PDB entry 6FVZ | X-ray diffraction, 1.80 A resolution | chains A and B

# Chain A (and B)
Name: Amine oxidase [flavin-containing] B
From: Homo sapiens
Notes: EC 1.4.3.4; chain B of this document is another copy of the same molecule, construct and numbering; everything in this record applies to it too
UniProtKB: P27338 (AOFB_HUMAN); numbering as in UniProt (aligned over 1-520)
Chain sequence (520 residues; each row starts with the number of its first residue):
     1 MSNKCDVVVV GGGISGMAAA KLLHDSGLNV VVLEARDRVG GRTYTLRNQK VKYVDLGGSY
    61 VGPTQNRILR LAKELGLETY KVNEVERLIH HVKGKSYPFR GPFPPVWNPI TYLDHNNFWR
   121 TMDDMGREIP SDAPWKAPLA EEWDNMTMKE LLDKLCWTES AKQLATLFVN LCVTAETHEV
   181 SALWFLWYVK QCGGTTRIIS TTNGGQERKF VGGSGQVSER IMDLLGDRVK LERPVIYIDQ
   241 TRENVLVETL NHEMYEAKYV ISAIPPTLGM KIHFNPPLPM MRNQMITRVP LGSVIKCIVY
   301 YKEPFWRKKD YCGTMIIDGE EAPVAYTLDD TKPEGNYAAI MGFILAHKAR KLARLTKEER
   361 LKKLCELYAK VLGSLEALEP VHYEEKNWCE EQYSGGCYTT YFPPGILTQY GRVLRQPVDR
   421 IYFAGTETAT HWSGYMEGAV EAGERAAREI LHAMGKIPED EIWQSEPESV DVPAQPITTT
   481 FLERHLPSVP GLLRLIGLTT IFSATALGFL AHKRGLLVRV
Disordered / not traced: 1, 502-520 (chain B: 1, 497-520)
Covalent attachments: flavin-adenine dinucleotide (FAD) linked to Cys-397
Residues lining bound ligands:
  - C15 (N-dodecyl-N,N-dimethyl-3-ammonio-1-propanesulfonate): Asp-153, Lys-154, Cys-156, Trp-157
  - E8Z (N-(3,4-dimethylphenyl)-4-oxidanylidene-chromene-3-carboxamide): Tyr-60, Pro-102, Pro-104, Trp-119, Leu-164, Phe-168, Leu-171, Cys-172, Ile-198, Ile-199, Gln-206, Ile-316, Tyr-326, Phe-343, Tyr-398, Tyr-435
  - FAD (flavin-adenine dinucleotide): Val-10, Gly-11, Gly-12, Gly-13, Ile-14, Ser-15, Gly-16, Leu-33, Glu-34, Ala-35, Arg-36, Gly-40, Gly-41, Arg-42, Thr-43, Leu-56, Gly-57, Gly-58, Ser-59, Tyr-60, Arg-233, Pro-234, Val-235, Ala-263, Ile-264, Pro-265, Leu-268, Ile-272, Val-294, Lys-296, Phe-343, Trp-388, Tyr-393, Tyr-398, Gly-425, Thr-426, Gly-434, Tyr-435, Met-436, Ala-439
Curated features (UniProtKB/Swiss-Prot):
  - site (Important for catalytic activity): Cys-156, Cys-365, His-382
  - modified residue: Ser-2 (N-acetylserine), Lys-52 (N6-acetyllysine), Cys-397 (S-8alpha-FAD cysteine)
  - mutagenesis: Cys-5 (C5S: No loss of activity), Cys-156 (C156S: Complete loss of activity), Thr-158 (T158A: Dramatic loss of activity), Cys-172 (C172S: No loss of activity), Cys-192 (C192S: No loss of activity), Ile-199 (I199F: Alters specificity towards synthetic inhibitors), Cys-297 (C297S: No loss of activity), Cys-312 (C312S: No loss of activity), Cys-365 (C365S: Complete loss of activity), His-382 (H382R: Significant loss of activity), Lys-386 (K386M: No loss of activity), Cys-389 (C389A: Complete loss of activity; C389S: No loss of activity), 2 further mutagenesis entries in UniProt
Reported in the primary citation:
  - binding site for E8Z: Cys-172, Ile-199, Tyr-435
  - conformationally variable residues (loop rearrangement, side-chain flip): Pro-102, Phe-103, Cys-172

# Interface between chain A and chain B
Pairs across the interface (88; chain A residue first):
  Asn-145(A) / Lys-149(B)
  Asn-145(A) / His-178(B)  hydrogen bond
  Lys-149(A) / Asn-145(B)
  Glu-150(A) / Glu-150(B)
  His-178(A) / Asn-145(B)  hydrogen bond
  His-178(A) / Pro-404(B)
  His-178(A) / Gly-405(B)
  Glu-179(A) / Pro-404(B)
  Val-235(A) / His-273(B)
  Ile-236(A) / Ile-236(B)  hydrophobic
  Ile-236(A) / His-273(B)
  Tyr-237(A) / Leu-250(B)  hydrophobic
  Glu-248(A) / His-252(B)  salt bridge
  Leu-250(A) / Tyr-237(B)  hydrophobic
  His-252(A) / Glu-248(B)  salt bridge
  His-252(A) / His-252(B)
  Thr-267(A) / Met-270(B)
  Leu-268(A) / Met-270(B)  hydrophobic
  Met-270(A) / Thr-267(B)
  Met-270(A) / Leu-268(B)  hydrophobic
  Met-270(A) / Met-270(B)  hydrophobic
  Met-270(A) / Lys-271(B)  hydrogen bond (backbone-side chain)
  Lys-271(A) / Met-270(B)  hydrogen bond (side chain-backbone)
  Lys-271(A) / Ile-272(B)  hydrogen bond (side chain-backbone)
  Lys-271(A) / His-273(B)  hydrogen bond (backbone-side chain)
  Ile-272(A) / Lys-271(B)  hydrogen bond (backbone-side chain)
  His-273(A) / Val-235(B)
  His-273(A) / Ile-236(B)
  His-273(A) / Lys-271(B)  hydrogen bond (side chain-backbone)
  His-273(A) / Gln-392(B)
  His-273(A) / Tyr-393(B)  hydrogen bond
  Phe-274(A) / Gln-392(B)  hydrogen bond (backbone-side chain)
  Met-280(A) / Ala-353(B)  hydrophobic
  Met-280(A) / Asn-387(B)
  Met-280(A) / Cys-389(B)  hydrophobic
  Met-281(A) / Arg-350(B)
  Asn-283(A) / Cys-389(B)  hydrogen bond (side chain-backbone)
  Asn-283(A) / Glu-390(B)
  Asn-283(A) / Glu-391(B)  hydrogen bond (side chain-backbone)
  Asn-283(A) / Gln-392(B)
  Gln-284(A) / Leu-291(B)
  Gln-284(A) / Gly-292(B)  hydrogen bond (side chain-backbone)
  Gln-284(A) / Ser-293(B)  hydrogen bond
  Gln-284(A) / Cys-389(B)  hydrogen bond
  Gln-284(A) / Gly-395(B)  hydrogen bond (side chain-backbone)
  Gln-284(A) / Gly-396(B)
  Thr-287(A) / Pro-290(B)
  Arg-288(A) / Pro-290(B)
  Arg-288(A) / Leu-291(B)  hydrogen bond (side chain-backbone)
  Arg-288(A) / Ser-293(B)  hydrogen bond
  Arg-288(A) / Tyr-401(B)
  Pro-290(A) / Thr-287(B)
  Pro-290(A) / Arg-288(B)
  Leu-291(A) / Gln-284(B)
  Leu-291(A) / Arg-288(B)  hydrogen bond (backbone-side chain)
  Gly-292(A) / Gln-284(B)  hydrogen bond (backbone-side chain)
  Ser-293(A) / Gln-284(B)  hydrogen bond
  Ser-293(A) / Arg-288(B)  hydrogen bond
  Ser-293(A) / Tyr-410(B)
  His-347(A) / Gln-409(B)
  Arg-350(A) / Met-281(B)
  Arg-350(A) / Arg-288(B)
  Arg-350(A) / Gln-409(B)  hydrogen bond
  Arg-350(A) / Tyr-410(B)  hydrogen bond
  Ala-353(A) / Met-280(B)  hydrophobic
  Asn-387(A) / Met-280(B)
  Cys-389(A) / Met-280(B)  hydrophobic
  Cys-389(A) / Asn-283(B)  hydrogen bond (backbone-side chain)
  Cys-389(A) / Gln-284(B)  hydrogen bond
  Glu-390(A) / Asn-283(B)
  Glu-391(A) / Asn-283(B)  hydrogen bond (backbone-side chain)
  Gln-392(A) / Ile-272(B)
  Gln-392(A) / His-273(B)
  Gln-392(A) / Phe-274(B)  hydrogen bond (side chain-backbone)
  Gln-392(A) / Asn-283(B)
  Tyr-393(A) / His-273(B)  hydrogen bond
  Gly-395(A) / Gln-284(B)  hydrogen bond (backbone-side chain)
  Gly-396(A) / Gln-284(B)
  Tyr-401(A) / Arg-288(B)
  Tyr-401(A) / Ile-406(B)
  Pro-404(A) / His-178(B)
  Pro-404(A) / Glu-179(B)
  Gly-405(A) / His-178(B)
  Ile-406(A) / Tyr-401(B)
  Gln-409(A) / His-347(B)
  Gln-409(A) / Arg-350(B)  hydrogen bond
  Tyr-410(A) / Ser-293(B)
  Tyr-410(A) / Arg-350(B)  hydrogen bond
Interface residues without a listed pair, chain A (52 interface residues in all): Thr-147, Pro-234, Pro-277, Leu-278, Val-289, Ala-349, Pro-403
Interface residues without a listed pair, chain B (51 interface residues in all): Thr-147, Pro-234, Pro-277, Val-289, Ala-349, Pro-403

# Overview
52 residues of chain A face 51 of chain B across their interface; the contacts include 32 hydrogen bonds and 2
salt bridges. Polar contacts include Glu-248(A)/His-252(B), Asn-145(A)/His-178(B) and Met-270(A)/Lys-271(B).
The paper reports a binding site for E8Z at Cys-172(A), Ile-199(A) and Tyr-435(A); conformational variability
at Pro-102(A), Phe-103(A) and Cys-172(A).
Chain A and chain B are both Amine oxidase [flavin-containing] B (Homo sapiens); the structure, Crystal
structure of human monoamine oxidase B (MAO B) in complex with dimethylphenyl-chromone-carboxamide, was
determined by X-ray diffraction (same publication as 6FW0 and 6FWC).
